Entry 5YLE (X-ray diffraction, 1.85 A resolution); this record covers chain A.

== Chain A ==
Molecule: Probable phosphatidylethanolamine transferase Mcr-1
From: Escherichia coli
Notes: EC 2.7.-.-
Reference sequence: A0A0R6L508 (MCR1_ECOLX); residues 1-326 here correspond to UniProt positions 216-541 (UniProt number = residue number + 215)
Amino-acid sequence (334 residues; row label = number of the first residue in the row):
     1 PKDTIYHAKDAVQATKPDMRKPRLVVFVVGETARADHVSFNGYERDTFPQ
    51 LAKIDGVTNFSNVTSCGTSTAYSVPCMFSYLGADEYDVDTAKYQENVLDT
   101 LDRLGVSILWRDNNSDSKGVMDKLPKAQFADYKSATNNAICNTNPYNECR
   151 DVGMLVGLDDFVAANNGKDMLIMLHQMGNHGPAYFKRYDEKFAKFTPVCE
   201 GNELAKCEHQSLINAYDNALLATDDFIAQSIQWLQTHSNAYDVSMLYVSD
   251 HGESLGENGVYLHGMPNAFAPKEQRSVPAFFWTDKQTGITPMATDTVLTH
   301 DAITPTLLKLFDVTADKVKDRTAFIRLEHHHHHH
Unresolved in the structure: 332-334
Disulfide bonds: C141-C149, C199-C207
Modified / non-standard residues: T70 (phosphothreonine; TPO)
Construct notes: expression tag (327-334)
Bound ions: Zn2+: E31, T70, D250, H251
Ligand contacts: ethanolamine (ETA): E31, T70, N114, S115, M177, H180
Swiss-Prot annotation at these positions:
  - binding site (Zn(2+)): E31, T70, D250, H251
  - modified residue: T70 (Phosphothreonine)

== Summary ==
Bound to chain A: ethanolamine. E31, T70, D250 and H251 form the Zn2+ site. From UniProt: 4 Zn2+-binding
residues.
Chain A is Probable phosphatidylethanolamine transferase Mcr-1 (Escherichia coli); the structure, MCR-1
complex with ethanolamine (ETA), was determined by X-ray diffraction (same publication as 5YLC and 5YLF).
